PDB entry 7TRQ | electron microscopy, 2.50 A resolution | chains B and A of the 5 polymer chains in the assembly

Chain B:
Molecule: Guanine nucleotide-binding protein G(I)/G(S)/G(T) subunit beta-1
From: Homo sapiens
UniProtKB: P62873 (GBB1_HUMAN); residues 2-340 here = UniProt positions 2-340
Sequence (349 residues; each row starts with the number of its first residue; numbers below 1 keep their minus sign (His-8 is residue -8)):
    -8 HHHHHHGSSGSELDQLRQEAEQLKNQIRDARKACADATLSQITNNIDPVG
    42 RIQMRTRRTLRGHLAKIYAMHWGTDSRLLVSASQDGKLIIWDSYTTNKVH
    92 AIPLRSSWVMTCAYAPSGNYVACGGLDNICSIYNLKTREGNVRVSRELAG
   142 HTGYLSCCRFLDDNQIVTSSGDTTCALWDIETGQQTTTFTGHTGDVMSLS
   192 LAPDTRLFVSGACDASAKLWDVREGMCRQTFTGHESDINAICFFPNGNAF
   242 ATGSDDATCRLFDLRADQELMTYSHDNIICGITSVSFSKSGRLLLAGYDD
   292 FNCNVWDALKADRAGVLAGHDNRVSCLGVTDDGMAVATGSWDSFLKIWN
Not modelled in the structure: -8 to 1
Differences from the reference sequence: expression tag (-8 to 1)
Swiss-Prot annotation at these positions:
  - modified residue: Ser2 (N-acetylserine), His266 (Phosphohistidine)
  - natural variant: Leu30 (L30F: In MRD42; uncertain significance), Arg52 (R52G: In MRD42), Gly64 (G64V: In MRD42), Asp76 (D76E: In MRD42; D76G: In MRD42), Gly77 (G77S: In MRD42), Lys78 (K78R: In MRD42), Ile80 (I80N: In MRD42; I80T: In MRD42), His91 (H91R: In MRD42; uncertain significance), Ala92 (A92T: In MRD42), Pro94 (P94S: In MRD42), Leu95 (L95P: In MRD42), Arg96 (R96L: In MRD42), 5 further natural variant entries in UniProt

Chain A:
Molecule: Guanine nucleotide-binding protein G(i) subunit alpha-1
From: Homo sapiens
UniProtKB: P63096 (GNAI1_HUMAN); residue numbers follow UniProt; this construct covers 1-354
Sequence (354 residues; each row starts with the number of its first residue):
     1 MGCTLSAEDKAAVERSKMIDRNLREDGEKAAREVKLLLLGAGESGKNTIV
    51 KQMKIIHEAGYSEEECKQYKAVVYSNTIQSIIAIIRAMGRLKIDFGDSAR
   101 ADDARQLFVLAGAAEEGFMTAELAGVIKRLWKDSGVQACFNRSREYQLND
   151 SAAYYLNDLDRIAQPNYIPTQQDVLRTRVKTTGIVETHFTFKDLHFKMFD
   201 VGAQRSERKKWIHCFEGVTAIIFCVALSDYDLVLAEDEEMNRMHASMKLF
   251 DSICNNKWFTDTSIILFLNKKDLFEEKIKKSPLTICYPEYAGSNTYEEAA
   301 AYIQCQFEDLNKRKDTKEIYTHFTCSTDTKNVQFVFDAVTDVIIKNNLKD
   351 CGLF
Not modelled in the structure: 1-3, 56-181
Differences from the reference sequence: engineered mutation Asn47 (Ser in P63096), Ala203 (Gly in P63096), Ala245 (Glu in P63096), Ser326 (Ala in P63096)
Swiss-Prot annotation at these positions:
  - region: Lys35 to Lys46, Thr48 (G1 motif), Asp173 to Thr181 (G2 motif), Phe196 to Gly202, Gln204, Arg205 (G3 motif), Ile265 to Asp272 (G4 motif), Thr324, Cys325, Thr327 to Thr329 (G5 motif)
  - binding site (GTP): Glu43 to Lys46, Thr48, Ser151, Leu175 to Thr181, Asp200 to Gly202, Gln204, Asn269 to Asp272
  - binding site (Mg(2+)): Thr181
  - modified residue: Arg178 (ADP-ribosylarginine), Gln204 (Deamidated glutamine), Cys351 (ADP-ribosylcysteine)
  - lipidation: Gly2 (N-myristoyl glycine), Cys3 (S-palmitoyl cysteine)
  - natural variant: Gly40 (G40C: In NEDHISB; G40R: In NEDHISB), Gly45 (G45D: In NEDHISB), Thr48 (T48I: In NEDHISB; T48K: In NEDHISB), Gln52 (Q52P: In NEDHISB), Ser75 (deletion: In NEDHISB; uncertain significance), Gln172 (deletion: In NEDHISB), Asp173 (D173V: In NEDHISB), Glu186 to Phe189 (deletion: In NEDHISB; uncertain significance), Cys224 (C224Y: In NEDHISB), Lys270 (K270N: In NEDHISB; K270R: In NEDHISB), Asp272 (D272G: In NEDHISB), Val332 (V332E: In NEDHISB; uncertain significance)
  - mutagenesis: Gly42 (G42R: Abolishes switch to an activated conformation and dissociation from beta and gamma subunits upon GTP binding. Abolishes interaction with RGS family members), Glu116 (E116L: Enhances interaction (inactive GDP-bound) with RGS14), Gln147 (Q147L: Enhances interaction (inactive GDP-bound) with RGS14)

How chain B and chain A interact:
Pairs across the interface (50):
  Leu55(B) - Leu23(A)
  Leu55(B) - Gly27(A)
  Lys57(B) - His213(A)  hydrogen bond (side chain-backbone)
  Lys57(B) - Glu216(A)  salt bridge
  Tyr59(B) - His213(A)  hydrogen bond
  Tyr59(B) - Cys214(A)  hydrogen bond
  Gln75(B) - Cys214(A)  hydrogen bond
  Lys78(B) - Leu23(A)
  Lys78(B) - Asp26(A)  salt bridge
  Ile80(B) - Leu23(A)  hydrophobic
  Asn88(B) - Val13(A)
  Asn88(B) - Ser16(A)
  Lys89(B) - Ser16(A)  hydrogen bond (backbone-side chain)
  Lys89(B) - Ile19(A)
  Lys89(B) - Asp20(A)  salt bridge
  Lys89(B) - Leu23(A)
  Val90(B) - Arg15(A)  hydrogen bond (backbone-side chain)
  Val90(B) - Ile19(A)
  His91(B) - Arg15(A)
  Ala92(B) - Ile19(A)  hydrophobic
  Trp99(B) - Ile184(A)
  Trp99(B) - Glu186(A)  hydrogen bond
  Trp99(B) - Phe199(A)  hydrophobic
  Trp99(B) - Cys214(A)
  Trp99(B) - Phe215(A)  hydrophobic
  Met101(B) - Trp211(A)  hydrophobic
  Met101(B) - Cys214(A)  hydrophobic
  Leu117(B) - Gly183(A)
  Leu117(B) - Ile184(A)  hydrogen bond (backbone-backbone)
  Leu117(B) - Gln204(A)  hydrogen bond (backbone-side chain)
  Leu117(B) - Trp211(A)  hydrophobic
  Asn119(B) - Thr182(A)  hydrogen bond
  Asn119(B) - Gly183(A)
  Asn119(B) - Gln204(A)  hydrogen bond
  Tyr145(B) - Gln204(A)
  Tyr145(B) - Ser206(A)
  Tyr145(B) - Lys210(A)
  Tyr145(B) - Trp211(A)
  Gly162(B) - Ser206(A)
  Asp186(B) - Ser206(A)
  Asp186(B) - Glu207(A)  hydrogen bond (side chain-backbone)
  Met188(B) - Lys210(A)
  Cys204(B) - Lys210(A)
  Asp228(B) - Lys209(A)  salt bridge
  Asp228(B) - Lys210(A)  salt bridge
  Asn230(B) - Lys210(A)  hydrogen bond
  Asp246(B) - Lys210(A)  salt bridge
  Arg314(B) - Trp258(A)
  Trp332(B) - His213(A)
  Trp332(B) - Trp258(A)  hydrophobic
Interface residues without a listed pair, chain B (30 interface residues in all): Gly53, Thr87, Asp118, Thr143, Gly144
Interface residues without a listed pair, chain A (25 interface residues in all): Ala12

Overview:
Chain B and chain A form an interface of 30 and 25 residues respectively, with 13 hydrogen bonds and 6 salt
bridges. Polar pairs include Lys57(B)-Glu216(A), Lys78(B)-Asp26(A) and Lys89(B)-Asp20(A). UniProt lists 21
GTP-binding residues, Mg2+-binding residue Thr181(A) and 3 mutagenesis sites on chain A.
Here chain B is Guanine nucleotide-binding protein G(I)/G(S)/G(T) subunit beta-1 and chain A is Guanine
nucleotide-binding protein G(i) subunit alpha-1, both from Homo sapiens. Entry 7TRQ (Human M4 muscarinic
acetylcholine receptor complex with Gi1 and the agonist iperoxo and positive allosteric modulator ...) was
determined by electron microscopy.
